PDB entry 3LPF | X-ray diffraction, 2.26 A resolution | chains A and B

Chain A (and B):
Molecule: Beta-glucuronidase
From: Escherichia coli
Notes: EC 3.2.1.31; chain B of this document is another copy of the same molecule, construct and numbering; everything in this record applies to it too
UniProt: P05804 (BGLR_ECOLI); numbering as in UniProt (aligned over 1-603)
Chain sequence (605 residues; row label = number of the first residue in the row; numbers below 1 keep their minus sign (Ser-1 is residue -1)):
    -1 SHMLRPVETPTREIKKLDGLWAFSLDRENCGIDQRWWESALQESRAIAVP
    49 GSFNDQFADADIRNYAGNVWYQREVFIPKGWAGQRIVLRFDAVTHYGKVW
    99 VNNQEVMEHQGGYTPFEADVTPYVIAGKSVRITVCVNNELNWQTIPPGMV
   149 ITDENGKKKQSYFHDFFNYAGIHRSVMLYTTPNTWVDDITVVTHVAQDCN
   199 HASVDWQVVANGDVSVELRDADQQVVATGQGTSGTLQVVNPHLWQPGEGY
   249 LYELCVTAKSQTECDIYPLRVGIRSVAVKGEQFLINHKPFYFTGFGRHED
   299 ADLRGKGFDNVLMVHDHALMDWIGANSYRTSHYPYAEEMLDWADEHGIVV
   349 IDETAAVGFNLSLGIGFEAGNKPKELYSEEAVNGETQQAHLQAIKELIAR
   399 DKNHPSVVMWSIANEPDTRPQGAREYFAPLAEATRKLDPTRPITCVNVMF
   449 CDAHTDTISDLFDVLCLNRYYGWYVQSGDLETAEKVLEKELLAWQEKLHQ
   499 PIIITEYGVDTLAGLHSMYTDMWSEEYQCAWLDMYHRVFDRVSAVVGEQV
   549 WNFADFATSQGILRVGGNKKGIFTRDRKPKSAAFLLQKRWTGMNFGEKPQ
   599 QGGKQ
Disordered / not traced: 602-603
Modified residues: Mse1, Mse105, Mse147, Mse175, Mse311, Mse318, Mse337, Mse407, Mse447, Mse516, Mse520, Mse532, Mse591 (selenomethionine; parent Met)
Differences from the reference sequence: expression tag (-1 to 0)
Small-molecule neighbours: Z77 (1-[(6,7-dimethyl-2-oxo-1,2-dihydroquinolin-3-yl)methyl]-1-(2-hydroxyethyl)-3-(3-methoxyphenyl)thiourea): His162, Asp163, Ser360, Leu361, Gly362, Ile363, Glu413, Mse447, Phe448, Tyr468, Tyr472, Val473, Thr556, Ser557, Leu561, Arg562
UniProt features mapped onto this chain:
  - motif: Asn566 to Lys568 (N-K motif)
  - active site: Glu413 (Proton donor), Glu504 (Nucleophile)
  - binding site (D-glucuronate): Asp163, Asn412, Asn466, Tyr472, Glu504, Trp549, Lys568
What the authors report for this chain:
  - binding site for Z77: Leu361, Phe365, Glu413

How chain A and chain B interact:
Contacting residue pairs (55):
  Glu6(A) - Ile12(B)
  Glu6(A) - Phe74(B)
  Thr7(A) - Phe74(B)
  Pro8(A) - Lys77(B)  hydrogen bond (backbone-side chain)
  Arg10(A) - Pro76(B)
  Arg10(A) - Lys77(B)
  Ile12(A) - Glu11(B)
  Lys13(A) - Asp16(B)
  Asp16(A) - Lys13(B)  salt bridge
  Gly17(A) - Asn308(B)
  Ala44(A) - Val312(B)
  Ala44(A) - Trp340(B)  hydrophobic
  Ala46(A) - Asn308(B)
  Ala46(A) - Val309(B)
  Ala46(A) - Val312(B)
  Asp53(A) - His313(B)
  Gln54(A) - Val312(B)
  Gln54(A) - His313(B)  hydrogen bond (backbone-backbone)
  Phe55(A) - Val312(B)  hydrophobic
  Phe55(A) - Ala316(B)
  Ala56(A) - His313(B)
  Ala56(A) - Leu317(B)  hydrophobic
  Phe74(A) - Glu6(B)
  Phe74(A) - Thr7(B)
  Pro76(A) - Arg10(B)
  Lys77(A) - Thr7(B)  hydrogen bond (side chain-backbone)
  Lys77(A) - Pro8(B)
  Lys77(A) - Arg10(B)
  Gly78(A) - Gly78(B)
  Asp300(A) - Asp574(B)
  Leu301(A) - Val309(B)  hydrophobic
  Leu301(A) - Leu310(B)  hydrophobic
  Leu301(A) - His313(B)
  Arg302(A) - Asp307(B)  salt bridge
  Arg302(A) - Val309(B)
  Asp307(A) - Arg302(B)  salt bridge
  Asp307(A) - Asp307(B)
  Asn308(A) - Gly17(B)
  Asn308(A) - Ala46(B)
  Val309(A) - Ala46(B)
  Val309(A) - Leu301(B)
  Val309(A) - Arg302(B)
  Leu310(A) - Leu301(B)  hydrophobic
  Val312(A) - Leu18(B)  hydrophobic
  Val312(A) - Ala44(B)
  Val312(A) - Gln54(B)
  Val312(A) - Phe55(B)  hydrophobic
  His313(A) - Asp53(B)
  His313(A) - Gln54(B)  hydrogen bond (backbone-backbone)
  His313(A) - Ala56(B)
  His313(A) - Leu301(B)
  Ala316(A) - Phe55(B)
  Leu317(A) - Ala56(B)  hydrophobic
  Trp340(A) - Ala44(B)  hydrophobic
  Asp574(A) - Asp300(B)
Also at the interface, not in a pair above, chain A (40 interface residues in all): Thr9, Lys14, Leu15, Leu18, Arg43, Ile45, Pro48, Ile75, Arg575
Also at the interface, not in a pair above, chain B (37 interface residues in all): Arg43, Ile45, Pro48, Arg575

Overview:
Chain A and chain B form an interface of 40 and 37 residues respectively; the contacts include 4 hydrogen
bonds and 3 salt bridges. Polar pairs include Asp16(A)-Lys13(B), Arg302(A)-Asp307(B) and Pro8(A)-Lys77(B).
Chain A binds compound Z77. The paper reports a binding site for Z77 at Leu361(A), Phe365(A) and Glu413(A).
Both chains are Beta-glucuronidase (Escherichia coli). Entry 3LPF (Structure of E. coli beta-Glucuronidase
bound with a novel, potent inhibitor
1-((6,7-dimethyl-2-oxo-1,2-dihydroquinolin-3-yl)methyl)-1-(2-hydroxyethyl)-3-(3-methoxyphenyl)thiourea) was
determined by X-ray diffraction, deposited together with 3K46, 3K4A, 3K4D and 3LPG.
